PDB entry 6X6A | electron microscopy, 3.60 A resolution | chains A and D of the 8 polymer chains in the assembly

[Chain A (and D)]
Molecule: Dipeptidyl peptidase 9
From: Homo sapiens
Notes: EC 3.4.14.5; chain D of this document is another copy of the same molecule, construct and numbering; everything in this record applies to it too
Reference sequence: Q86TI2 (DPP9_HUMAN); residues 1-863 here = UniProt positions 1-863
Chain sequence (863 residues; numbered 1 to 863; the number before each row is that of its first residue):
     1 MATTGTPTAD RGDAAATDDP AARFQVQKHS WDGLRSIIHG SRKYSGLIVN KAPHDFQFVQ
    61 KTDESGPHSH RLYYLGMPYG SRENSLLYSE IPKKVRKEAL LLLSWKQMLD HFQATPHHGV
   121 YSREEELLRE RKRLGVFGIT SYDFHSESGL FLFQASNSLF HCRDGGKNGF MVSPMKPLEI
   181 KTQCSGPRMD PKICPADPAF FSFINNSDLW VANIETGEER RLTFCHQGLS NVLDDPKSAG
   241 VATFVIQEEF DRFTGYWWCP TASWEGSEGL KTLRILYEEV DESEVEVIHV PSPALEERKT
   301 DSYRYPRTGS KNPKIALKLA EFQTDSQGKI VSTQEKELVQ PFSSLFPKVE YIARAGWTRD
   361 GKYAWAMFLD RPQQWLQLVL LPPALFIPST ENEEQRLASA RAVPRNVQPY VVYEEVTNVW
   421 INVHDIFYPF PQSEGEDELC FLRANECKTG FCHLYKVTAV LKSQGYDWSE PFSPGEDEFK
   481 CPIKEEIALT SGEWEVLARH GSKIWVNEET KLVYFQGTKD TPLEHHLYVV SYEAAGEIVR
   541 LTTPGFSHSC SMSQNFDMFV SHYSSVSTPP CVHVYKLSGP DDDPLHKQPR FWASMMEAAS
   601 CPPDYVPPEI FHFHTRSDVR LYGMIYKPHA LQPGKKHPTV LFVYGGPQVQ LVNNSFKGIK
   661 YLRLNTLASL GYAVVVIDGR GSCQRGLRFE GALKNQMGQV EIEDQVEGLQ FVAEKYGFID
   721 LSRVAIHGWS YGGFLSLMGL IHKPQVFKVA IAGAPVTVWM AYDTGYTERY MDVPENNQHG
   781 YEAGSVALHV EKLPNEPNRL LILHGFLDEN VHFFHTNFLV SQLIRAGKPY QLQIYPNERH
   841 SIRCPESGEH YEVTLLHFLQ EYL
Unresolved in the structure: 1-17
Swiss-Prot annotation at these positions:
  - active site (Charge relay system): Ser-730, Asp-808, His-840
  - binding site (Val-boroPro): Ser-730
  - modified residue: Ala-2 (N-acetylalanine)
  - natural variant: Arg-82 to Leu-863 (deletion: In HATIS), Gly-138 (G138S: In HATIS), Ser-185 to Leu-863 (deletion: In HATIS), Gln-822 to Leu-863 (deletion: In HATIS)
  - mutagenesis: Arg-96 to Lys-97 (Reduced interaction with CARD8 without affecting the peptidase activity), Leu-100 to Leu-101 (Reduced interaction with NLRP1 and CARD8 without affecting the peptidase activity), Leu-102 to Leu-103 (Reduced interaction with CARD8 without affecting the peptidase activity), Leu-102 (L102E: Reduced interaction with NLRP1 without affecting the peptidase activity), Glu-597 (E597R: Reduced interaction with NLRP1 without affecting the peptidase activity), Ser-730 (S730A: Abolished dipeptidyl peptidase activity and ability to sequester NLRP1 and inhibit pyroptosis)
What the authors report for this chain:
  - conformationally variable residues (order/disorder transition): Arg-133
  - mutagenesis - E597R: unchanged catalytic activity
  - mutagenesis - S730A: abolished catalytic activity

[How chain A and chain D interact]
Pairs across the interface - 75 pairs, chain A then chain D:
  Trp-31(A) / Asn-795(D)
  Trp-31(A) / Gly-827(D)  hydrogen bond (side chain-backbone)
  Trp-31(A) / Pro-829(D)  hydrophobic
  Asp-32(A) / Asn-795(D)
  Arg-35(A) / Gly-827(D)  hydrogen bond (side chain-backbone)
  Val-287(A) / Lys-299(D)  hydrogen bond (backbone-side chain)
  Ile-288(A) / Arg-298(D)
  His-289(A) / Arg-298(D)  hydrogen bond (backbone-backbone)
  His-289(A) / Lys-299(D)
  His-289(A) / Thr-300(D)  hydrogen bond
  Leu-295(A) / Phe-814(D)
  Leu-295(A) / Asn-817(D)
  Glu-296(A) / Phe-814(D)
  Glu-296(A) / Phe-818(D)
  Arg-298(A) / Ile-288(D)
  Arg-298(A) / His-289(D)  hydrogen bond (backbone-backbone)
  Arg-298(A) / Ala-761(D)
  Arg-298(A) / Phe-814(D)
  Lys-299(A) / Val-287(D)
  Lys-299(A) / His-289(D)
  Thr-300(A) / His-289(D)
  Thr-300(A) / Thr-300(D)
  Tyr-305(A) / Arg-298(D)
  Arg-307(A) / Arg-298(D)
  Ala-761(A) / Arg-298(D)  hydrogen bond (backbone-side chain)
  Asn-795(A) / Trp-31(D)
  Asn-795(A) / Asp-32(D)  hydrogen bond
  Pro-797(A) / His-857(D)
  Asn-798(A) / Tyr-862(D)  hydrogen bond
  Phe-806(A) / Phe-806(D)  hydrophobic
  Phe-806(A) / Phe-813(D)  hydrophobic
  Phe-806(A) / Asn-817(D)
  His-812(A) / Arg-298(D)  hydrogen bond
  Phe-813(A) / Phe-806(D)  hydrophobic
  Phe-814(A) / Leu-295(D)
  Phe-814(A) / Glu-296(D)
  Phe-814(A) / Arg-298(D)
  Asn-817(A) / Leu-295(D)
  Asn-817(A) / Phe-806(D)
  Asn-817(A) / Pro-836(D)
  Val-820(A) / Ile-834(D)
  Val-820(A) / Pro-836(D)  hydrophobic
  Ser-821(A) / Pro-836(D)
  Ser-821(A) / Asn-837(D)  hydrogen bond
  Ile-824(A) / Tyr-835(D)  hydrophobic
  Ile-824(A) / Ser-847(D)
  Ile-824(A) / His-850(D)
  Arg-825(A) / Asn-837(D)
  Gly-827(A) / Trp-31(D)  hydrogen bond (backbone-side chain)
  Gly-827(A) / Arg-35(D)
  Lys-828(A) / His-850(D)  hydrogen bond (backbone-side chain)
  Pro-829(A) / Trp-31(D)  hydrophobic
  Pro-829(A) / His-850(D)
  Tyr-830(A) / Gln-833(D)  hydrogen bond
  Tyr-830(A) / Ile-834(D)  hydrogen bond (side chain-backbone)
  Tyr-830(A) / His-850(D)
  Leu-832(A) / Leu-832(D)
  Leu-832(A) / Ile-834(D)  hydrophobic
  Gln-833(A) / Tyr-830(D)  hydrogen bond
  Ile-834(A) / Asn-817(D)
  Ile-834(A) / Val-820(D)
  Ile-834(A) / Tyr-830(D)  hydrogen bond (backbone-side chain)
  Ile-834(A) / Leu-832(D)  hydrophobic
  Tyr-835(A) / Ile-824(D)  hydrophobic
  Pro-836(A) / Asn-817(D)
  Pro-836(A) / Val-820(D)  hydrophobic
  Pro-836(A) / Ser-821(D)
  Asn-837(A) / Ser-821(D)
  Ser-847(A) / Ile-824(D)
  His-850(A) / Ile-824(D)
  His-850(A) / Lys-828(D)  hydrogen bond (side chain-backbone)
  His-850(A) / Pro-829(D)
  His-857(A) / Pro-797(D)
  Tyr-862(A) / Asn-798(D)  hydrogen bond
  Tyr-862(A) / Tyr-862(D)  hydrogen bond
Other interface residues (no listed pair), chain A (45 interface residues in all): Glu-297, His-815, Leu-823, Gln-831, Glu-846
Other interface residues (no listed pair), chain D (46 interface residues in all): Glu-297, Tyr-305, Arg-307, His-812, Leu-823, Arg-825, Ala-826, Gln-831, Glu-846

[In short]
Chain A and chain D form an interface of 45 and 46 residues respectively, with 20 hydrogen bonds. Among the
polar pairs are Trp-31(A)/Gly-827(D), Arg-35(A)/Gly-827(D) and Val-287(A)/Lys-299(D). From the paper: S730A of
chain A abolishes catalytic activity; conformational variability at Arg-133(A).
Chain A and chain D are both Dipeptidyl peptidase 9 (Homo sapiens); the structure, Cryo-EM structure of
NLRP1-DPP9 complex, was determined by electron microscopy, deposited together with 6X6C.
